Entry 9CZF (X-ray diffraction, 2.53 A resolution); this record covers chains A and B of the 4 polymer chains in the assembly.

== Chain A ==
Name: Integrin alpha-V heavy chain
From: Homo sapiens
Reference sequence: P06756 (ITAV_HUMAN); residues 1-595 here correspond to UniProt positions 31-625 (UniProt number = residue number + 30)
Amino-acid sequence (605 residues; row label = number of the first residue in the row):
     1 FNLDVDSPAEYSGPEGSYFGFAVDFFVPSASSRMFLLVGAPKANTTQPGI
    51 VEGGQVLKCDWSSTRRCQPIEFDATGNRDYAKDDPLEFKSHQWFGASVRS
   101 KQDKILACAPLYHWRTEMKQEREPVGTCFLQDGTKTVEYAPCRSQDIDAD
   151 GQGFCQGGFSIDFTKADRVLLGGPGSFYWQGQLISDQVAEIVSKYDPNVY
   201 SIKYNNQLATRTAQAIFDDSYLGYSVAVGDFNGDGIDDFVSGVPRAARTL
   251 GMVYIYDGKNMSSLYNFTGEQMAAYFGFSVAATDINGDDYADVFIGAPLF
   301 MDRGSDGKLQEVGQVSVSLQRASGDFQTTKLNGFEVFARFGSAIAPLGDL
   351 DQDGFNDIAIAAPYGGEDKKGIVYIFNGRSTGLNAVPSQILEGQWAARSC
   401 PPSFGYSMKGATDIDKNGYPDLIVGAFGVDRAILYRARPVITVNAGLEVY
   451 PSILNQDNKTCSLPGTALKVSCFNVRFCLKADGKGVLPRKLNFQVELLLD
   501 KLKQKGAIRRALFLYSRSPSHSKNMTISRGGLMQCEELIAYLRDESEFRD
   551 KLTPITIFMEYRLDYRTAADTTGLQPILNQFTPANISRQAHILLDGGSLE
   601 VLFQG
Unresolved in the structure: 596-605
Sequence notes: conflict C400 (Met430 in P06756); expression tag (596-605)
Disulfide bonds: C59-C67, C108-C128, C142-C155, C461-C472, C478-C535
Covalent attachments: N-acetylglucosamine (NAG) linked to N44, N260; glycan linked to N266
Ion coordination: Ca2+ site 1: D230, N232, D234, I236, D238; Ca2+ site 2: D284, N286, D288, Y290, D292; Ca2+ site 3: D349, D351, D353, F355, D357; Ca2+ site 4: D413, D415, N417, Y419, D421
Residues lining bound ligands: morf-627 (A1A6I; (2S)-{5-fluoro-2-[(6S)-5-oxaspiro[2.5]octan-6-yl]phenyl}{(3R)-3-[4-(5,6,7,8-tetrahydro-1,8-naphthyridin-2-yl)butoxy]pyrrolidin-1-yl}acetic acid): D150, F177, Y178, Q180, T212, A215, D218

== Chain B ==
Name: Integrin beta-6
From: Homo sapiens
Reference sequence: P18564 (ITB6_HUMAN); residues 5-474 here correspond to UniProt positions 22-491 (UniProt number = residue number + 17)
Amino-acid sequence (481 residues; numbered 5 to 485; the number before each row is that of its first residue):
     5 GCALGGAETCEDCLLIGPQCAWCAQENFTHPSGVGERCDTPANLLAKGCQ
    55 LNFIENPVSQVEILKNKPLSVGRQKNSSDIVQIAPQSLILKLRPGGAQTL
   105 QVHVRQTEDYPVDLYYLMDLSASMDDDLNTIKELGSRLSKEMSKLTSNFR
   155 LGFGSFVEKPVSPFVKTTPEEIANPCSSIPYFCLPTFGFKHILPLTNDAE
   205 RFNEIVKNQKISANIDTPEGGFDAIMQAAVCKEKIGWRNDSLHLLVFVSD
   255 ADSHFGMDSKLAGIVCPNDGLCHLDSKNEYSMSTVLEYPTIGQLIDKLVQ
   305 NNVLLIFAVTQEQVHLYENYAKLIPGATVGLLQKDSGNILQLIISAYEEL
   355 RSEVELEVLGDTEGLNLSFTAICNNGTLFQHQKKCSHMKVGDTASFSVTV
   405 NIPHCERRSRHIIIKPVGLGDALELLVSPECNCDCQKEVEVNSSKCHHGN
   455 GSFQCGVCACHPGHMGPRCESGHSLEVLFQG
Unresolved in the structure: 32-38, 478-485
Sequence notes: conflict C270 (Ile287 in P18564); expression tag (475-485)
Disulfide bonds: C6-C24, C14-C437, C17-C42, C27-C53, C180-C187, C235-C276, C377-C389, C409-C435, C439-C459, C450-C462, C464-C473
Covalent attachments: N-acetylglucosamine (NAG) linked to N243
Ion coordination: Mg2+: S125, E223 (together with morf-627); Ca2+ site 1: S127, D130, D131, K338; Ca2+ site 2: E162, N218, D220, P222, E223
Residues lining bound ligands: morf-627 (A1A6I; (2S)-{5-fluoro-2-[(6S)-5-oxaspiro[2.5]octan-6-yl]phenyl}{(3R)-3-[4-(5,6,7,8-tetrahydro-1,8-naphthyridin-2-yl)butoxy]pyrrolidin-1-yl}acetic acid): S125, A126, S127, E175, P179, C180, S182, I183, A217, N218, I219, D220, T221, E223
Swiss-Prot annotation at these positions:
  - binding site (Mg(2+)): D123, S125, S127, E223
  - binding site (Ca(2+)): S127, D130, D131, E162, N218, D220, P222, E223, D254, K338
  - glycosylation (N-linked (GlcNAc...) asparagine): N31, N80, N243, N370, N379, N446, N454

== How chain A and chain B interact ==
Inter-chain disulfides: C400(A)-C270(B)
Residue-residue contacts (92; chain A residue first):
  Y18(A) with V269(B), hydrophobic; C270(B)
  F21(A) with K264(B)
  W93(A) with G267(B)
  L111(A) with L265(B); A266(B); G267(B)
  H113(A) with S166(B), hydrogen bond
  Q120(A) with T172(B)
  E121(A) with T172(B)
  R122(A) with S166(B); T171(B), hydrogen bond; T172(B)
  P124(A) with S166(B); P167(B), hydrophobic
  D148(A) with K170(B), salt bridge
  F154(A) with P167(B); K170(B); I219(B), hydrophobic
  Q156(A) with P167(B); L265(B), hydrogen bond (side chain-backbone)
  F159(A) with K264(B); L265(B), hydrophobic
  P174(A) with L265(B), hydrophobic
  Y178(A) with I219(B)
  W179(A) with P167(B); I219(B); D220(B); L265(B)
  D219(A) with T221(B); P222(B)
  Y221(A) with F168(B); H258(B); D262(B); L265(B)
  Y224(A) with M261(B), hydrogen bond (side chain-backbone); K264(B)
  R245(A) with P222(B); D256(B), salt bridge; S257(B), hydrogen bond (side chain-backbone); H258(B); F259(B); D262(B), salt bridge
  R248(A) with E316(B); Q317(B), hydrogen bond; L320(B)
  T249(A) with F259(B); L320(B); Y324(B)
  M272(A) with L320(B), hydrophobic; N323(B); Y324(B), hydrophobic
  A273(A) with F259(B), hydrophobic; I295(B), hydrophobic
  Y275(A) with F259(B), hydrophobic; M261(B), hydrogen bond (side chain-backbone); D262(B), hydrogen bond
  F278(A) with M261(B), hydrophobic
  L299(A) with M261(B), hydrophobic; T294(B)
  M301(A) with I295(B), hydrophobic; G296(B); L327(B), hydrophobic
  S305(A) with G368(B); L369(B), hydrogen bond (side chain-backbone); N370(B), hydrogen bond
  D306(A) with T366(B), hydrogen bond; E367(B); L369(B), hydrogen bond (backbone-backbone)
  K308(A) with V362(B), hydrogen bond (side chain-backbone)
  Q310(A) with E367(B), hydrogen bond
  E311(A) with T294(B), hydrogen bond; G296(B)
  F337(A) with G296(B); Q297(B)
  R339(A) with M261(B), hydrogen bond; P271(B); E291(B), salt bridge; T294(B)
  Y364(A) with V269(B); P271(B)
  C400(A) with C270(B), disulfide
  P401(A) with P271(B)
  Y406(A) with K264(B), hydrogen bond; V269(B)
  F427(A) with V269(B), hydrophobic
  G506(A) with M469(B); G470(B), hydrogen bond (backbone-backbone)
  A507(A) with M469(B)
  I508(A) with M469(B)
  R509(A) with M469(B)
  P519(A) with H477(B)
Other interface residues (no listed pair), chain A (49 interface residues in all): P244, P298, G304, L309
Other interface residues (no listed pair), chain B (51 interface residues in all): V169, G260, I299, D300, L363, L371, H468, S475

== Overview ==
49 residues of chain A face 51 of chain B across their interface; the contacts include 1 disulfide bond, 18
hydrogen bonds and 4 salt bridges. Polar contacts include D148(A)-K170(B), R245(A)-D256(B) and
R245(A)-D262(B). Morf-627 is bound between chain A and chain B.
Here chain A is Integrin alpha-V heavy chain and chain B is Integrin beta-6, both from Homo sapiens. Entry
9CZF (Crystal structure of integrin avb6 headpiece in complex with compound MORF-627) was determined by X-ray
diffraction (same publication as 9CZ7, 9CZA and 9CZD).
